PDB entry 6NEP | X-ray diffraction, 2.10 A resolution | chain A

# Chain A
Protein: Parkin coregulated gene protein
Source organism: Homo sapiens
UniProt: Q96M98 (PACRG_HUMAN), isoform Q96M98-2; numbering as in UniProt (aligned over 70-257)
Sequence (193 residues; numbered 65 to 257; the number before each row is that of its first residue):
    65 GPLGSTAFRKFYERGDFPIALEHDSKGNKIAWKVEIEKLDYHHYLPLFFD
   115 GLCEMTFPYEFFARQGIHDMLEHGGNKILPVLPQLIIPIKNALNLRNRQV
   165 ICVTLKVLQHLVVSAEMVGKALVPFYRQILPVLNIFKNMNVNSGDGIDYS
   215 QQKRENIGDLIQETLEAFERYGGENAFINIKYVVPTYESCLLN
Disordered / not traced: 65-68, 203-219, 256-257
Modified positions: F189 (iodo-phenylalanine; PHI)
Construct notes: expression tag (65-69); engineered mutation F189 (Tyr in Q96M98)
From the paper describing this entry:
  - interface hot spots (mutagenesis) - I100E: decreased binding to Meiosis expressed gene 1 protein homolog
  - mutagenesis - E86A, E86K, D88A, H106A: unchanged binding to Meiosis expressed gene 1 protein homolog
  - mutagenesis - A95T, E136Q, P195R: abolished binding to Meiosis expressed gene 1 protein homolog
  - interface hot spots (mutagenesis) - K93I, E99A, E101A, H132A, E136A, H137A: abolished binding to Meiosis expressed gene 1 protein homolog

# In short
From the paper: A95T, E136Q and P195R, among others, abolish binding to Meiosis expressed gene 1 protein
homolog; I100E reduces binding to Meiosis expressed gene 1 protein homolog; 14 substitutions were tested in
all.
Chain A is Parkin coregulated gene protein (Homo sapiens); the structure, Structure of human PACRG-MEIG1
complex, was determined by X-ray diffraction, deposited together with 6NDU and 6UCC.
